Entry 6YYT (electron microscopy, 2.90 A resolution); this record covers chains A and T of the 8 polymer chains in the assembly.

== Chain A ==
Name: nsp12
Source organism: Severe acute respiratory syndrome coronavirus 2
Notes: EC 3.4.19.12, 3.4.22.-, 3.4.22.69, 2.7.7.48, 3.6.4.12, 3.6.4.13, 3.1.13.-, 3.1.-.-, 2.1.1.-
UniProtKB: P0DTD1 (R1AB_SARS2); residues 1-932 here correspond to UniProt positions 4393-5324 (UniProt number = residue number + 4392)
Chain sequence (935 residues; each row starts with the number of its first residue; numbers below 1 keep their minus sign (Ser-2 is residue -2)):
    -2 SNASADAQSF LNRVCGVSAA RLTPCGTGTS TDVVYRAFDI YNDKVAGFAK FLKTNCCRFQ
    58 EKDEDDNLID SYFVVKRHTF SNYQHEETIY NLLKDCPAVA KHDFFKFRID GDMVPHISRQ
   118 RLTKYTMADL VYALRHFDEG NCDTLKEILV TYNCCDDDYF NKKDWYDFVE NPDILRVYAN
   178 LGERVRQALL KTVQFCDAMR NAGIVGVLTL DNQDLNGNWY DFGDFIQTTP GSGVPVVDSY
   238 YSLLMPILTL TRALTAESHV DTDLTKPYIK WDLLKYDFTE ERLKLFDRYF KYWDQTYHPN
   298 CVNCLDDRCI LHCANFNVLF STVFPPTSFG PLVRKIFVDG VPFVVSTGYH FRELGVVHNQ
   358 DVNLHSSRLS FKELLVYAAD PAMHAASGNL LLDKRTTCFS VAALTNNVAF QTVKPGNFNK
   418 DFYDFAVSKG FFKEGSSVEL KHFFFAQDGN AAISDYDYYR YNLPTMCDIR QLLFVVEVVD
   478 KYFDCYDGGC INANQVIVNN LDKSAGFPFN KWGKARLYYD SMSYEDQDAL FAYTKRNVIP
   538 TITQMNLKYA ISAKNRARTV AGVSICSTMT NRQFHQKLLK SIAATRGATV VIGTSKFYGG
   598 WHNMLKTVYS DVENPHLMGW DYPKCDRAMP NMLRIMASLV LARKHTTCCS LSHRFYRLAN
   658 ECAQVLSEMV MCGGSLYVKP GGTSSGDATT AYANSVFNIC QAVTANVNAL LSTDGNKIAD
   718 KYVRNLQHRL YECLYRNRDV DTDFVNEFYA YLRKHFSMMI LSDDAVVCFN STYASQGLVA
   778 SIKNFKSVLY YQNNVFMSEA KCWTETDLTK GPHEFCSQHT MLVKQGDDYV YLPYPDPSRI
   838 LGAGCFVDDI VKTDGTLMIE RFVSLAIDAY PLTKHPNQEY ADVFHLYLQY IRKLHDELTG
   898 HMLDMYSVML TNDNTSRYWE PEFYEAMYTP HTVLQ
Not modelled in the structure: -2 to 30, 51-76, 98-117, 930-932
Sequence notes: expression tag (-2 to 0)
Bound ions: Zn2+ site 1: His295, Cys301, Cys306, Cys310; Zn2+ site 2: Cys487, His642, Cys645, Cys646
Curated features (UniProtKB/Swiss-Prot):
  - region: Lys545 to Arg555 (Interaction with RMP Remdesivir), Thr582 to Pro620 (RdRp Palm N-ter)
  - active site: Ser759, Asp760, Asp761
  - binding site (Mn(2+)): Asn209, Asp218
  - binding site (Zn(2+)): His295, Cys301, Cys306, Cys310, Cys487, His642, Cys645, Cys646
  - site: Gln932 (Cleavage)
What the authors report for this chain:
  - catalytic residues: Asp760, Asp761 (citing earlier work)
  - specificity-determining residues: Asp623, Ser682, Asn691 (proposed by the authors, not directly observed)

== Chain T ==
Molecule: RNA product
Sequence (18 nucleotides; each row starts with the number of its first residue):
     1 UUUUCAUGCU ACGCGUAG
Not modelled in the structure: 1-6

== Interface between chain A and chain T ==
Residue-residue contacts - 36 pairs, chain A then chain T:
  Lys500(A) with G8(T), salt bridge to the phosphate; C9(T), salt bridge to the phosphate
  Ser501(A) with U7(T), phosphate contact; G8(T), hydrogen bond to the phosphate
  Asn507(A) with U7(T), hydrogen bond to the phosphate
  Gln541(A) with U7(T), phosphate contact
  Asn543(A) with U7(T), sugar contact
  Lys545(A) with G8(T), hydrogen bond to the base
  Val557(A) with G8(T), base contact
  Gly559(A) with G8(T), sugar contact
  Arg569(A) with C9(T), salt bridge to the phosphate; U10(T), salt bridge to the phosphate
  Lys577(A) with A11(T), salt bridge to the phosphate
  Ala580(A) with A11(T), sugar contact
  Gly590(A) with A11(T), sugar contact; C12(T), sugar contact
  Ser592(A) with C12(T), hydrogen bond to the sugar; G13(T), sugar contact
  Phe594(A) with G13(T), sugar contact
  Tyr595(A) with G13(T), phosphate contact; C14(T), hydrogen bond to the phosphate
  Ser682(A) with G8(T), hydrogen bond to the base
  Gly683(A) with G8(T), hydrogen bond to the sugar; C9(T), sugar contact
  Asp684(A) with C9(T), hydrogen bond to the sugar
  Ala685(A) with C9(T), hydrogen bond to the sugar
  Tyr689(A) with U10(T), hydrogen bond to the sugar
  Val860(A) with C14(T), sugar contact
  Ser861(A) with G13(T), base contact
  Arg914(A) with G15(T), salt bridge to the phosphate
  Tyr915(A) with G15(T), sugar contact; U16(T), hydrogen bond to the phosphate
  Phe920(A) with C14(T), phosphate contact; G15(T), phosphate contact
  Met924(A) with G13(T), phosphate contact; C14(T), phosphate contact
Also at the interface, not in a pair above, chain A (35 interface residues in all): Lys511, Ala558, Val560, Gln573, Ile589, Thr687, Glu857, Ile864, Asn911

== In short ==
The interface between chain A and chain T involves 35 residues on one side and 10 on the other; the contacts
include 11 hydrogen bonds and 6 salt bridges. Polar pairs include Lys545(A)-G8(T), Ser682(A)-G8(T) and
Ser592(A)-C12(T). The paper reports catalytic residues Asp760(A) and Asp761(A); specificity determinants
Asp623(A), Ser682(A) and Asn691(A).
Here chain A is nsp12 (Severe acute respiratory syndrome coronavirus 2) and chain T is RNA product. Entry 6YYT
(Structure of replicating SARS-CoV-2 polymerase) was determined by electron microscopy.
